PDB entry 5LY1 | X-ray diffraction, 2.50 A resolution | chains A and B of the 5 polymer chains in the assembly

# Chain A (and B)
Name: Lysine-specific demethylase 4A
Source organism: Homo sapiens
Notes: EC 1.14.11.-; fragment: catalytic domain; chain B of this document is another copy of the same molecule, construct and numbering; everything in this record applies to it too
Reference sequence: O75164 (KDM4A_HUMAN); numbering as in UniProt (aligned over 1-359)
Chain sequence (381 residues; row label = number of the first residue in the row; numbers below 1 keep their minus sign (Met-21 is residue -21)):
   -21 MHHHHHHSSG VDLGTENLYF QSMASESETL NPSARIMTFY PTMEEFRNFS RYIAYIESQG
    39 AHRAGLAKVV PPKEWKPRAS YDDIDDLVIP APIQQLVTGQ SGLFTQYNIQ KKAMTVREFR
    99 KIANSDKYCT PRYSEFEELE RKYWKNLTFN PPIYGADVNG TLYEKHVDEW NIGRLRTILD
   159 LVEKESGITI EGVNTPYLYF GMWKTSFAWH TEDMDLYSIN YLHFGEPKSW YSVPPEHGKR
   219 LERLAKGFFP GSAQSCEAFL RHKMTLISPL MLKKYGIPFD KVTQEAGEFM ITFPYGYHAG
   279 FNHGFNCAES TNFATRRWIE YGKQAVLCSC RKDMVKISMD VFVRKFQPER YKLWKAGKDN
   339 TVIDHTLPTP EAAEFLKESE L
Not modelled in the structure: -21 to 6, 356-359 (chain B: -21 to 8, 355-359)
Sequence notes: initiating methionine (-21); expression tag (-20 to 0)
Metal / ion sites: Ni2+: His188, Glu190, His276; Zn2+: Cys234, His240, Cys306, Cys308
Residues lining bound ligands: propanoic acid (PPI): Gly170, Tyr175, Tyr177, Glu190, Ser196, Lys241, Ser288, Thr289, Asn290
Curated features (UniProtKB/Swiss-Prot):
  - binding site (2-oxoglutarate): Tyr132, Asn198, Lys206, Lys241
  - binding site (Fe cation): His188, Glu190, His276
  - binding site (Zn(2+)): Cys234, His240, Cys306, Cys308
  - modified residue: Ala2 (N-acetylalanine)
From the paper describing this entry:
  - conformationally variable residues (loop rearrangement, side-chain flip): Glu161 to Thr173, Tyr175, Lys241, Arg309, Asp311
  - specificity-determining residues: Asn86, Gln88, Ser288, Arg309, Asp311
  - mutagenesis - H188A: abolished catalytic activity (citing earlier work)

# Interface between chain A and chain B
Residue-residue contacts (21; chain A residue first):
  Gln72(A) with Tyr85(B)
  Leu74(A) with Leu74(B), hydrophobic; Tyr85(B), hydrophobic
  Thr76(A) with Leu74(B); Thr126(B), hydrogen bond (side chain-backbone); Phe127(B); Asn128(B); Pro129(B)
  Gly77(A) with Phe127(B)
  Gln78(A) with Phe127(B)
  Tyr85(A) with Gln72(B); Leu74(B), hydrophobic; Ile87(B), hydrophobic
  Ile87(A) with Tyr85(B), hydrophobic; Ile87(B), hydrophobic
  Thr126(A) with Thr76(B), hydrogen bond (backbone-side chain)
  Phe127(A) with Thr76(B); Gly77(B); Gln78(B)
  Asn128(A) with Thr76(B)
  Pro129(A) with Thr76(B)

# In short
The chain A/chain B interface involves 11 residues from each chain; the contacts include 2 hydrogen bonds. Its
one hydrogen-bonded contact is Thr76(A)-Thr126(B). Chain A binds propanoic acid. The paper reports that H188A
of chain A abolishes catalytic activity; specificity determinants Asn86(A), Gln88(A) and Ser288(A) among
others.
Chain A and chain B are both Lysine-specific demethylase 4A (Homo sapiens); the structure, JMJD2A/ KDM4A
COMPLEXED WITH NI(II) AND Macrocyclic PEPTIDE Inhibitor CP2 (13-mer), was determined by X-ray diffraction
(same publication as 5LY2).
